Entry 4Z63 (X-ray diffraction, 2.51 A resolution); this record covers chains A and P.

[Chain A]
Protein: Phytosulfokine receptor 1
From: Arabidopsis thaliana
Notes: EC 2.7.11.1
Reference sequence: Q9ZVR7 (PSKR1_ARATH); residues 24-648 here = UniProt positions 24-648
Chain sequence (631 residues; each row starts with the number of its first residue):
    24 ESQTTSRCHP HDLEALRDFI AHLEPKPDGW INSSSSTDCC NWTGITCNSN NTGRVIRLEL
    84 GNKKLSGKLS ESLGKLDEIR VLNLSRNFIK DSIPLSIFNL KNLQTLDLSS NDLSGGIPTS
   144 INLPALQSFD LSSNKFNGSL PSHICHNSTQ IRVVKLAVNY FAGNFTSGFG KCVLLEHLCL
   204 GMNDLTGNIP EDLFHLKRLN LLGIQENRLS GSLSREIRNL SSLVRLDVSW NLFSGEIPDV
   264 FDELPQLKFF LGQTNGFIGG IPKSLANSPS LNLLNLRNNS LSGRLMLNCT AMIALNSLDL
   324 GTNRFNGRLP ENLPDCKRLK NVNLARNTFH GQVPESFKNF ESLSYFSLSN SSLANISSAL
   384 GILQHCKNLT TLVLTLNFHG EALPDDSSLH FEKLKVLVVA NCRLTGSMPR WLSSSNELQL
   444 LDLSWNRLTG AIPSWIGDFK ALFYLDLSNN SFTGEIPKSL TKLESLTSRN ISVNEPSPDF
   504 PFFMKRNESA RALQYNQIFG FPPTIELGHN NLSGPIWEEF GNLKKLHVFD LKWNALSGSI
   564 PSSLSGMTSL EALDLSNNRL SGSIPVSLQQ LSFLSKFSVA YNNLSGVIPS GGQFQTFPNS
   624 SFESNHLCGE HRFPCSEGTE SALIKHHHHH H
Not modelled in the structure: 24-29, 640-654
Disulfides: Cys31-Cys62, Cys63-Cys70, Cys168-Cys195, Cys312-Cys339, Cys631-Cys638
Covalent attachments: N-acetylglucosamine (NAG) linked to Asn106, Asn170, Asn301, Asn311, Asn373, Asn378, Asn391, Asn472
Sequence notes: expression tag (649-654)
Ligand contacts: N-acetylglucosamine (NAG; 2-acetamido-2-deoxy-beta-D-glucopyranose): Phe217, His218, Lys220, Glu239, Asn242
UniProt features mapped onto this chain:
  - binding site (phytosulfokine): Arg300, Asn346, Ser370, Ser372, Thr398, Asn424, Asp445, Lys508
  - glycosylation (N-linked (GlcNAc...) asparagine): Asn55, Asn64, Asn73, Asn106, Asn160, Asn170, Asn187, Asn242, Asn301, Asn311, Asn373, Asn378, Asn391, Asn472, Asn493, Asn510, Asn534, Asn606, Asn622
  - mutagenesis: Phe596 (F596D: Decreased responsiveness to PSK for interaction with BAK1 and decreased root length), Ser598 (S598Y: Decreased responsiveness to PSK for interaction with BAK1 and decreased root length), Thr619 (T619Y: Decreased responsiveness to PSK for interaction with BAK1 and decreased root length), Ser623 (S623Y: No effect on responsiveness to PSK for interaction with BAK1 and no effect on root length)
From the paper describing this entry:
  - mutagenesis - S623Y: unchanged growth in response to PSK

[Chain P]
Protein: Phytosulfokine
Chain sequence (5 residues; numbered 28 to 32; the number before each row is that of its first residue):
    28 YIYTQ
Modified / non-standard residues: Tyr28 (O-sulfo-L-tyrosine; TYS); Tyr30 (O-sulfo-L-tyrosine; TYS)

[How chain A and chain P interact]
Residue-residue contacts (37):
  Arg300(A) with Gln32(P), hydrogen bond
  Gly324(A) with Gln32(P)
  Thr325(A) with Gln32(P), hydrogen bond (side chain-backbone)
  Asn346(A) with Gln32(P), hydrogen bond (side chain-backbone)
  Ala348(A) with Thr31(P); Gln32(P)
  Ser370(A) with Thr31(P)
  Ser372(A) with Tyr30(P); Thr31(P), hydrogen bond (side chain-backbone)
  Val396(A) with Thr31(P)
  Thr398(A) with Ile29(P), hydrogen bond (side chain-backbone); Tyr30(P)
  Leu399(A) with Tyr28(P)
  Val421(A) with Ile29(P)
  Ala423(A) with Tyr28(P)
  Asn424(A) with Tyr28(P)
  Leu443(A) with Ile29(P), hydrophobic
  Asp445(A) with Tyr28(P); Ile29(P), hydrogen bond (side chain-backbone)
  Ser447(A) with Tyr28(P)
  Trp448(A) with Tyr28(P)
  Tyr467(A) with Ile29(P)
  Phe503(A) with Thr31(P)
  Pro504(A) with Thr31(P), hydrogen bond (backbone-side chain)
  Phe505(A) with Ile29(P), hydrophobic; Tyr30(P)
  Phe506(A) with Tyr28(P); Ile29(P); Tyr30(P), hydrogen bond (backbone-backbone); Gln32(P)
  Met507(A) with Tyr28(P); Ile29(P), hydrophobic
  Lys508(A) with Tyr28(P), hydrogen bond (backbone-backbone); Tyr30(P)
  Glu511(A) with Tyr28(P)
  Ala515(A) with Tyr30(P)
  Phe524(A) with Ile29(P), hydrophobic
Also at the interface, not in a pair above, chain A (29 interface residues in all): Asp322, Arg349

[Summary]
Chain A and chain P form an interface of 29 and 5 residues respectively; the contacts include 9 hydrogen
bonds. Among the polar pairs are Arg300(A)-Gln32(P), Thr325(A)-Gln32(P) and Asn346(A)-Gln32(P). Chain A binds
N-acetylglucosamine. The paper reports that S623Y of chain A leaves growth in response to PSK unchanged.
Here chain A is Phytosulfokine receptor 1 (Arabidopsis thaliana) and chain P is Phytosulfokine. Entry 4Z63
(The plant peptide hormone receptor in arabidopsis) was determined by X-ray diffraction, deposited together
with 4Z5W, 4Z61, 4Z62 and 4Z64.
